Entry 3QEM (X-ray diffraction, 3.00 A resolution); this record covers chains A and B.

== Chain A ==
Protein: NMDA glutamate receptor subunit
Source organism: Xenopus laevis
Notes: fragment: Amino Terminal Domain, residues 23-405
Reference sequence: Q91977 (Q91977_XENLA); residue numbers follow UniProt; this construct covers 23-405
Sequence (383 residues; row label = number of the first residue in the row):
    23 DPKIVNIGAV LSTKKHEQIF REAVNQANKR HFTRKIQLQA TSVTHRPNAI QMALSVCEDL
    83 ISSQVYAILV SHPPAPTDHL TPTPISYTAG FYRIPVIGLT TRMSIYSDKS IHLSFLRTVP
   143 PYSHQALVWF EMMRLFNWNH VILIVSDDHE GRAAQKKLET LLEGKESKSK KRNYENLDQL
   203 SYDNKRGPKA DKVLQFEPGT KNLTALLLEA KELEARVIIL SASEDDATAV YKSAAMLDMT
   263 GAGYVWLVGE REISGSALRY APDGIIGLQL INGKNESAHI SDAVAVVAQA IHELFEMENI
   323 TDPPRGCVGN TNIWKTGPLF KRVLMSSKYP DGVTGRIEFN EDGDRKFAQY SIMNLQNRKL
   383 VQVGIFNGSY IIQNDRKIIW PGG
Disordered / not traced: 97-101, 186-208
Sequence notes: engineered mutation Gln-61 (Asn in Q91977), Gln-371 (Asn in Q91977)
Disulfides: Cys-79/Cys-329
Covalent attachments: N-acetylglucosamine (NAG) linked to Asn-297, Asn-389
Metal / ion sites: Na+: Phe-137, Asp-364
Ligand contacts: QEM (4-[(1R,2S)-3-(4-benzylpiperidin-1-yl)-1-hydroxy-2-methylpropyl]phenol): Tyr-109, Thr-110, Phe-113, Arg-115, Lys-131, Ser-132, Ile-133, His-134, Leu-135
What the authors report for this chain:
  - binding site for QEM: Ser-132, Leu-135

== Chain B ==
Protein: Glutamate [NMDA] receptor subunit epsilon-2
Source organism: Rattus norvegicus
Notes: fragment: Amino Terminal Domain, residues 31-394
Reference sequence: Q00960 (NMDE2_RAT); residue numbers follow UniProt; this construct covers 31-394
Sequence (364 residues; each row starts with the number of its first residue):
    31 SPPSIGIAVI LVGTSDEVAI KDAHEKDDFH HLSVVPRVEL VAMNETDPKS IITRICDLMS
    91 DRKIQGVVFA DDTDQEAIAQ ILDFISAQTL TPILGIHGGS SMIMADKDES SMFFQFGPSI
   151 EQQASVMLNI MEEYDWYIFS IVTTYFPGYQ DFVNKIRSTI ENSFVGWELE EVLLLDMSLD
   211 DGDSKIQNQL KKLQSPIILL YCTKEEATYI FEVANSVGLT GYGYTWIVPS LVAGDTDTVP
   271 SEFPTGLISV SYDEWDYGLP ARVRDGIAII TTAASDMLSE HSFIPEPKSS CYNTHEKRIY
   331 QSNMLNRYLI NVTFEGRDLS FSEDGYQMHP KLVIILLNKE RKWERVGKWK DKSLQMKYYV
   391 WPRM
Disordered / not traced: 31, 54-59, 394
Sequence notes: engineered mutation Asp-348 (Asn in Q00960)
Modified residues: Asn-74 (glycosylation site)
Curated features (UniProtKB/Swiss-Prot):
  - binding site (Zn(2+)): His-127, Glu-284
  - glycosylation (N-linked (GlcNAc...) asparagine): Asn-74, Asn-341
  - mutagenesis: His-60 (H60A: Normal zinc binding), His-127 (H127A: Reduced zinc binding), Asp-283 (D283A: Slightly reduced zinc binding), Glu-284 (E284A: Reduced zinc binding), His-311 (H311A: Normal zinc binding), His-359 (H359A: Normal zinc binding)
Disulfides: Cys-86/Cys-321
Covalent attachments: N-acetylglucosamine (NAG) linked to Asn-341
Ligand contacts: QEM (4-[(1R,2S)-3-(4-benzylpiperidin-1-yl)-1-hydroxy-2-methylpropyl]phenol): Pro-78, Ala-107, Gln-110, Ile-111, Phe-114, Thr-174, Tyr-175, Phe-176, Pro-177, Met-207, Glu-236
What the authors report for this chain:
  - binding site for QEM: Gln-110, Phe-176, Pro-177
  - mutagenesis - I111M: unchanged signaling in response to ifenprodil

== Chain A / chain B interface ==
Residue-residue contacts (43; chain A residue first):
  Pro-69(A) with His-325(B)
  Asn-70(A) with Cys-321(B), hydrogen bond (side chain-backbone); Tyr-322(B); Thr-324(B); His-325(B)
  Ala-71(A) with Phe-114(B); Gln-118(B)
  Ile-72(A) with Phe-114(B), hydrophobic; Gln-118(B); Thr-119(B); Cys-321(B), hydrophobic
  Leu-76(A) with Lys-79(B); Ile-82(B), hydrophobic; Thr-83(B)
  Cys-79(A) with Lys-79(B)
  Glu-80(A) with Lys-79(B), salt bridge
  Phe-113(A) with Pro-78(B); Ala-107(B), hydrophobic
  Tyr-114(A) with Asp-77(B)
  Lys-131(A) with Tyr-175(B); Asp-206(B), salt bridge
  Ser-132(A) with Tyr-175(B), hydrogen bond (side chain-backbone); Phe-176(B); Pro-177(B)
  Leu-135(A) with Ser-208(B)
  Cys-329(A) with Asp-77(B); Lys-79(B)
  Val-330(A) with Asp-77(B); Lys-79(B); Ser-80(B)
  Gly-331(A) with Glu-75(B); Asp-77(B), hydrogen bond (backbone-side chain)
  Asn-332(A) with Asp-77(B)
  Thr-333(A) with Asp-77(B); Gln-105(B)
  Pro-340(A) with Ser-208(B); Leu-209(B); Asp-210(B)
  Leu-341(A) with Asp-210(B), hydrogen bond (backbone-side chain)
  Arg-344(A) with Leu-209(B); Asp-210(B), salt bridge; Asp-213(B), salt bridge
  Met-347(A) with Leu-209(B), hydrophobic
Interface residues without a listed pair, chain A (26 interface residues in all): Ala-75, Pro-106, Tyr-109, Ile-133, Lys-343
Interface residues without a listed pair, chain B (29 interface residues in all): Thr-76, Cys-86, Ile-111, Tyr-179, Asn-323

== Overview ==
26 residues of chain A face 29 of chain B across their interface; the contacts include 4 hydrogen bonds and 4
salt bridges. Polar contacts include Glu-80(A)/Lys-79(B), Lys-131(A)/Asp-206(B) and Arg-344(A)/Asp-210(B). The
paper reports a binding site for QEM at Ser-132(A), Leu-135(A) and Gln-110(B) among others; I111M of chain B
leaves signaling in response to ifenprodil unchanged.
Chain A is NMDA glutamate receptor subunit (Xenopus laevis) and chain B is Glutamate [NMDA] receptor subunit
epsilon-2 (Rattus norvegicus); the structure, Crystal structure of amino terminal domains of the NMDA receptor
subunit GluN1 and GluN2B in complex ..., was determined by X-ray diffraction, deposited together with 3QEK and
3QEL.
